8WJO - chains A and C of the 4 polymer chains in the assembly; structure by electron microscopy, 6.04 A resolution (low resolution: residue-level contacts below are approximate; hydrogen-bond / salt-bridge calls are withheld).

# Chain A
Molecule: Structural maintenance of chromosomes protein 5
From: Saccharomyces cerevisiae S288C
Reference sequence: Q08204 (SMC5_YEAST); residue numbers follow UniProt; this construct covers 1-1093
Chain sequence (1093 residues; numbered 1 to 1093; the number before each row is that of its first residue):
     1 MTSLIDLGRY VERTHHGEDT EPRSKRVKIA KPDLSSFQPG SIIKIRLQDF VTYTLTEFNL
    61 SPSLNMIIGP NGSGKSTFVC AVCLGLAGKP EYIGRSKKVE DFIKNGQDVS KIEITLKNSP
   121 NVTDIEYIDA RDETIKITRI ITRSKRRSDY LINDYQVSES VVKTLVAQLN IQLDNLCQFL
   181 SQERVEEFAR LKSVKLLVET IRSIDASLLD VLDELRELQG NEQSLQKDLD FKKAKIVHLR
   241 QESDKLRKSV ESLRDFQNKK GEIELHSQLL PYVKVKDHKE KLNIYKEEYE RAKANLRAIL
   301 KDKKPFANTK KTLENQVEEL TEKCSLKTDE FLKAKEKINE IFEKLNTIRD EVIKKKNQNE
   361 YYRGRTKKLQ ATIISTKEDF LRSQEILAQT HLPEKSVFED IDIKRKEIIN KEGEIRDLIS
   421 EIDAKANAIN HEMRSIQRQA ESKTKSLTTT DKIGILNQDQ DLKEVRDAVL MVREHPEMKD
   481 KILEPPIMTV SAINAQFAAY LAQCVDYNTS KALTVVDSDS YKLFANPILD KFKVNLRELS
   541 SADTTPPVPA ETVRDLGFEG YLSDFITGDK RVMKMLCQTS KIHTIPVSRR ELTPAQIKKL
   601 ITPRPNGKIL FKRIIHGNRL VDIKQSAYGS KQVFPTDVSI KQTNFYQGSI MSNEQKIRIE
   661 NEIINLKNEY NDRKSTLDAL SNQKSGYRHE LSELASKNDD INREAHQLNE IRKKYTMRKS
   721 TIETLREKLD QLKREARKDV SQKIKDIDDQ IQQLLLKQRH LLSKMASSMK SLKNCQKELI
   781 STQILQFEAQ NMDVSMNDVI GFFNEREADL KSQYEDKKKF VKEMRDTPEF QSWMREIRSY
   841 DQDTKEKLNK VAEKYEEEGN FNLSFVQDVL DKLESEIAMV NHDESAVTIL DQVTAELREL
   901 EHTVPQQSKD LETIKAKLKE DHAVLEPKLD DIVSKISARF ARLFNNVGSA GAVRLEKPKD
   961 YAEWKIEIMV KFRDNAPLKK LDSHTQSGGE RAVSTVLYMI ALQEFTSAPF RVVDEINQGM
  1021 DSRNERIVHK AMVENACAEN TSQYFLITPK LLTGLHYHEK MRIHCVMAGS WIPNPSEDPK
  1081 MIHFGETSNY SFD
Not modelled in the structure: 1-218, 361-747, 922-1093

# Chain C
Molecule: E3 SUMO-protein ligase MMS21
From: Saccharomyces cerevisiae S288C
Notes: EC 2.3.2.-
Reference sequence: P38632 (NSE2_YEAST); numbering as in UniProt (aligned over 1-267)
Chain sequence (267 residues; numbered 1 to 267; the number before each row is that of its first residue):
     1 MALNDNPIPK SVPLHPKSGK YFHNLHARDL SNIYQQCYKQ IDETINQLVD STSPSTIGIE
    61 EQVADITSTY KLLSTYESES NSFDEHIKDL KKNFKQSSDA CPQIDLSTWD KYRTGELTAP
   121 KLSELYLNMP TPEPATMVNN TDTLKILKVL PYIWNDPTCV IPDLQNPADE DDLQIEGGKI
   181 ELTCPITCKP YEAPLISRKC NHVFDRDGIQ NYLQGYTTRD CPQAACSQVV SMRDFVRDPI
   241 MELRCKIAKM KESQEQDKRS SQAIDVL
Not modelled in the structure: 1-3, 255-267

# Interface between chain A and chain C
Contacting residue pairs - 57 pairs, chain A then chain C:
  Phe306(A) with Arg113(C)
  Thr309(A) with Pro7(C); Ile8(C)
  Thr312(A) with Ile8(C)
  Phe331(A) with Arg28(C)
  Phe342(A) with Gln36(C); Gln40(C)
  Leu345(A) with Gln40(C)
  Ile348(A) with Thr44(C)
  Arg349(A) with Glu43(C); Thr44(C); Ile45(C); Asn46(C); Gln47(C)
  Ile751(A) with Ser51(C)
  Leu755(A) with Gln47(C); Ser51(C)
  Gln758(A) with Gln62(C)
  Arg759(A) with Glu61(C); Gln62(C)
  Leu762(A) with Thr44(C); Ile66(C)
  Met769(A) with Tyr76(C)
  Lys770(A) with Tyr76(C)
  Lys773(A) with Tyr76(C); Glu79(C); Ser80(C)
  Gln776(A) with Ala27(C); Arg28(C); Leu30(C)
  Lys777(A) with Phe83(C); Tyr126(C)
  Ile780(A) with His26(C); Ala27(C)
  Ser781(A) with Tyr126(C)
  Ile784(A) with Leu25(C); Tyr126(C)
  Phe787(A) with Phe22(C); Leu25(C); Leu122(C)
  Glu788(A) with Lys121(C); Leu122(C); Ser123(C)
  Gln790(A) with Tyr21(C)
  Asn791(A) with Ser18(C)
  Met792(A) with Pro9(C); Ser11(C); Val12(C)
  Val794(A) with His15(C); Ser18(C)
  Ser795(A) with Val12(C)
  Met796(A) with Trp109(C)
  Asp798(A) with His15(C)
  Val799(A) with Trp109(C)
  Phe802(A) with Asp105(C); Leu106(C)
  Phe803(A) with Trp109(C)
Interface residues without a listed pair, chain A (39 interface residues in all): Ile338, Asn346, Met765, Ala766, Leu772, Gln783
Interface residues without a listed pair, chain C (52 interface residues in all): Leu14, Asp29, Ile33, Tyr34, Cys37, Ile41, Thr52, Ser53, Thr69, Leu73, Thr75, Ile87, Leu90, Phe94, Ser107

# Overview
39 residues of chain A face 52 of chain C across their interface.
Chain A is Structural maintenance of chromosomes protein 5 and chain C is E3 SUMO-protein ligase MMS21, both
from Saccharomyces cerevisiae S288C; the structure, Cryo-EM structure of 8-subunit Smc5/6 arm region, was
determined by electron microscopy, deposited together with 7YLM, 7YMD, 7YQH, 8HQS, 8I13, 8I21 and 6 further
entries.
